PDB entry 9OMF | electron microscopy, 9.72 A resolution (very low resolution: no residue pairs are listed; an interface is given only as per-side residue counts) | chains A and D of the 5 polymer chains in the assembly

[Chain A]
Protein: Protein-L-isoaspartate O-methyltransferase domain-containing protein 1
Organism: Homo sapiens
Notes: engineered mutation(s): N312I
Reference sequence: Q96MG8 (PCMD1_HUMAN); numbering as in UniProt (aligned over 1-357)
Sequence (358 residues; row label = number of the first residue in the row; numbering starts at 0):
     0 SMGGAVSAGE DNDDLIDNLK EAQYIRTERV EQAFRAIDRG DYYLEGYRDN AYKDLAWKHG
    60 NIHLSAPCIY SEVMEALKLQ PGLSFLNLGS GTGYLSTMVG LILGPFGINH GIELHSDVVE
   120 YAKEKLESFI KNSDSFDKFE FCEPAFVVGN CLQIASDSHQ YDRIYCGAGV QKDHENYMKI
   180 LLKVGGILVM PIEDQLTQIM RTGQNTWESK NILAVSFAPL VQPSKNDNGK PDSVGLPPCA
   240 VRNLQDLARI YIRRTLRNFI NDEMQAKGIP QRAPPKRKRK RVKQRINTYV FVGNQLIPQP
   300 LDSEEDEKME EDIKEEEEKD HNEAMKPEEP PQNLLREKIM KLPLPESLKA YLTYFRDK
Unresolved in the structure: 0-9, 265-330, 355-357
Sequence notes: expression tag (0); variant Ile312 (Asn in Q96MG8)
UniProt features mapped onto this chain:
  - region: Leu85 to Leu94 (AdoMet binding motif), Tyr160 to Tyr164 (AdoMet binding motif), Leu181 to Ile191 (AdoMet binding motif), Val240 to Tyr250 (BC-box), Leu341 to Pro344 (CUL-box)
  - active site: Ser64
  - lipidation: Gly2 (N-myristoyl glycine)

[Chain D]
Protein: Elongin-B
Organism: Homo sapiens
Reference sequence: Q15370 (ELOB_HUMAN); numbering as in UniProt (aligned over 1-118)
Sequence (118 residues; row label = number of the first residue in the row):
     1 MDVFLMIRRH KTTIFTDAKE SSTVFELKRI VEGILKRPPD EQRLYKDDQL LDDGKTLGEC
    61 GFTSQTARPQ APATVGLAFR ADDTFEALCI EPFSSPPELP DVMKPQDSGS SANEQAVQ
Unresolved in the structure: 1, 78-86, 107-118
UniProt features mapped onto this chain:
  - modified residue: Met1 (N-acetylmethionine), Thr84 (Phosphothreonine), Ser108 (Phosphoserine), Ser111 (Phosphoserine)

[Interface between chain A and chain D]
At this resolution (10 A) residue pairs are not listed: 6 residues of chain A and 4 of chain D lie at the interface.

[Overview]
Chain A and chain D form an interface of 6 and 4 residues respectively. UniProt lists active-site residue
Ser64(A) on chain A.
Chain A is Protein-L-isoaspartate O-methyltransferase domain-containing protein 1 and chain D is Elongin-B,
both from Homo sapiens; the structure, Cryo-EM structure of neddylated PCMTD1-ELOBC-CUL5-RBX2
(N8-CRL5-PCMTD1), was determined by electron microscopy together with 9OMA from the same study.
